1PWO - chains A and D of the 4 polymer chains in the assembly; structure by X-ray diffraction, 2.60 A resolution.

# Chain A (and D)
Name: Phospholipase A2
Source organism: Micropechis ikaheka
Notes: EC 3.1.1.4; chain D of this document is another copy of the same molecule, construct and numbering; everything in this record applies to it too
Sequence (124 residues; each row starts with the number of its first residue):
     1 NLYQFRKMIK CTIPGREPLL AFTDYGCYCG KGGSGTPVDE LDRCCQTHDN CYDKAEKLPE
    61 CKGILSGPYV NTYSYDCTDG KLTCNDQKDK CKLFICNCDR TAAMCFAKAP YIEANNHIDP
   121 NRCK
Disulfides: Cys11-Cys77, Cys27-Cys123, Cys29-Cys45, Cys44-Cys105, Cys51-Cys98, Cys61-Cys91, Cys84-Cys96
Reported in the primary citation:
  - catalytic residues: His48, Asp49 (citing earlier work)

# Chain A / chain D interface
Residue-residue contacts - 16 pairs, chain A then chain D:
  Ile13(A) with Glu113(D)
  Gly15(A) with Arg16(D), hydrogen bond (backbone-side chain)
  Arg16(A) with Arg16(D); Tyr111(D); Glu113(D), salt bridge
  Pro110(A) with Tyr111(D)
  Tyr111(A) with Ala109(D); Pro110(D); Tyr111(D), hydrogen bond (backbone-backbone)
  Ile112(A) with Lys108(D); Ala109(D); Pro110(D), hydrophobic
  Glu113(A) with Ile13(D); Arg16(D), salt bridge; Ala107(D)
  Ala114(A) with Ala107(D), hydrogen bond (backbone-backbone)
Other interface residues (no listed pair), chain A (9 interface residues in all): Ala109
Other interface residues (no listed pair), chain D (9 interface residues in all): Ile112

# Overview
The chain A/chain D interface involves 9 residues from each chain; the contacts include 3 hydrogen bonds and 2
salt bridges. Among the polar pairs are Arg16(A)-Glu113(D), Gly15(A)-Arg16(D) and Tyr111(A)-Tyr111(D). The
paper reports catalytic residues His48(A) and Asp49(A).
Both chains are Phospholipase A2 (Micropechis ikaheka). Entry 1PWO (Crystal Structure of Phospholipase A2
(MIPLA2) from Micropechis Ikaheka) was determined by X-ray diffraction (same publication as 1OZY and 1P7O).
